8APE - chains A1 and D1 of the 42 polymer chains in the assembly; structure by electron microscopy, 3.70 A resolution.

[Chain A1]
Protein: ATP synthase subunit alpha, mitochondrial
From: Trypanosoma brucei brucei
Reference sequence: Q9GS23 (ATPA_TRYBB); residues 1-584 here = UniProt positions 1-584
Sequence (584 residues; numbered 1 to 584; the number before each row is that of its first residue):
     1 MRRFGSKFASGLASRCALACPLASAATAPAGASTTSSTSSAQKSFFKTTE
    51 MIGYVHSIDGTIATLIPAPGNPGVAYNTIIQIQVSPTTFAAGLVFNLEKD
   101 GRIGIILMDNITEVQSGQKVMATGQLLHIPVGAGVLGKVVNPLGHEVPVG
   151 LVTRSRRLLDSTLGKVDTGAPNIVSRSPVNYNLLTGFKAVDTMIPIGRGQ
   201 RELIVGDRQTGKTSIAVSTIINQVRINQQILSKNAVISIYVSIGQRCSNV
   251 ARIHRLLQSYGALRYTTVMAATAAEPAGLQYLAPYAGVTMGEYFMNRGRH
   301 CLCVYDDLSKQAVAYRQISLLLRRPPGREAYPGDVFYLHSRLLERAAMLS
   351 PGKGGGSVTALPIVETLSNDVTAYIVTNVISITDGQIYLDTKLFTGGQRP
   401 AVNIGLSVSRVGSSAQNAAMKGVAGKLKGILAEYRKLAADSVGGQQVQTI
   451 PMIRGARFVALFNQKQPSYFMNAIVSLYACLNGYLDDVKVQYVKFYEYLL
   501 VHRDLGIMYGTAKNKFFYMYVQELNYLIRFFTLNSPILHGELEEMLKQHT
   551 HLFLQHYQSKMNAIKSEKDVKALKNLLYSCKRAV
Disordered / not traced: 1-44, 151-160
Metal / ion sites: Mg2+: Thr-213 (together with ATP)
Residues lining bound ligands: ATP (adenosine-5'-triphosphate): Arg-208, Gln-209, Thr-210, Gly-211, Lys-212, Thr-213, Ser-214, Phe-394, Arg-399, Pro-400, Gln-464, Lys-465
Swiss-Prot annotation at these positions:
  - binding site (ATP): Asp-207 to Ser-214, Gln-464
  - site: Leu-159, Asp-160 (Cleavage), Ser-407 (Required for activity)

[Chain D1]
Protein: ATP synthase subunit beta, mitochondrial
From: Trypanosoma brucei brucei
Notes: EC 7.1.2.2
Reference sequence: Q9GPE9 (ATPB_TRYBB); residue numbers follow UniProt; this construct covers 1-519
Sequence (519 residues; row label = number of the first residue in the row):
     1 MLTRFRSAVLRGAVSITGARAASTAPVADHKGRVGHVSQVIGAVVDVHFA
    51 DGVPPVLTALDVVDKLGRDEPLTLEIVQHLDAHTGRCIAMQTTDLLKLKA
   101 KVVSTGGNISVPVGRETLGRIFNVLGDAIDQRGPVGEKLRMPIHAVAPKL
   151 ADQAAEDAVLTTGIKVIDLILPYCKGGKIGLFGGAGVGKTVIIMELINNV
   201 AKGHGGFSVFAGVGERTREGTDLYLEMMQSKVIDLKGESKCVLVYGQMNE
   251 PPGARARVAQSALTMAEYFRDVEGQDVLLFIDNIFRFTQANSEVSALLGR
   301 IPAAVGYQPTLAEDLGQLQERITSTTKGSITSVQAVYVPADDITDPAPAT
   351 TFSHLDATTVLDRAVAESGIYPAVNPLECASRIMDPDVISVDHYNVAQDV
   401 VQMLTKYRELQDIIAVLGIDELSEEDKLIVDRARKLVKFLSQPFQVAEVF
   451 TGMTGHYVQLDDTIDSFSGLLMGTYDQVPEMAFYMVGGINSVLEKAKKMA
   501 EEAAELEKMRRARVAQASS
Disordered / not traced: 1-26, 514-519
Metal / ion sites: Mg2+: Thr-190 (together with ADP)
Residues lining bound ligands: ADP (adenosine-5'-diphosphate): Gly-184, Ala-185, Gly-186, Val-187, Gly-188, Lys-189, Thr-190, Val-191, Glu-219, Tyr-371, Phe-444, Ala-447, Phe-450, Thr-451
Swiss-Prot annotation at these positions:
  - binding site (ATP): Gly-184 to Val-191, Arg-216

[Chain A1 / chain D1 interface]
Residue-residue contacts (72; chain A1 residue first):
  His-56(A1) / Leu-80(D1)
  His-56(A1) / Asp-81(D1)
  His-56(A1) / Ala-82(D1)
  Ser-57(A1) / His-79(D1)  hydrogen bond (side chain-backbone)
  Ser-57(A1) / Leu-80(D1)
  Ile-58(A1) / Gln-78(D1)
  Ile-58(A1) / His-79(D1)  hydrogen bond (backbone-backbone)
  Asp-59(A1) / Gln-78(D1)  hydrogen bond
  Asp-59(A1) / Arg-300(D1)  salt bridge
  Thr-61(A1) / Glu-313(D1)
  Gln-115(A1) / Pro-55(D1)
  Ser-116(A1) / His-79(D1)  hydrogen bond (backbone-side chain)
  Ser-116(A1) / Asp-81(D1)  hydrogen bond (side chain-backbone)
  Ser-116(A1) / Ala-82(D1)  hydrogen bond (side chain-backbone)
  Val-147(A1) / Leu-150(D1)  hydrophobic
  Pro-148(A1) / Ala-151(D1)
  Gly-150(A1) / Ala-151(D1)
  Arg-208(A1) / Ile-343(D1)
  Arg-208(A1) / Phe-352(D1)
  Arg-208(A1) / Glu-378(D1)  hydrogen bond (side chain-backbone)
  Gln-209(A1) / Ala-380(D1)
  Gln-245(A1) / Glu-320(D1)
  Arg-246(A1) / Glu-320(D1)
  Arg-246(A1) / Ser-353(D1)
  Arg-246(A1) / His-354(D1)
  Arg-246(A1) / Leu-355(D1)
  Arg-246(A1) / Asp-356(D1)  salt bridge
  Cys-247(A1) / Leu-150(D1)
  Cys-247(A1) / Gln-153(D1)
  Cys-247(A1) / Glu-320(D1)
  Ser-248(A1) / Gln-153(D1)  hydrogen bond
  Ala-251(A1) / Leu-150(D1)  hydrophobic
  Arg-252(A1) / Arg-382(D1)
  Arg-255(A1) / Gln-153(D1)
  Ala-273(A1) / Gly-316(D1)
  Ala-273(A1) / Glu-320(D1)
  Ala-273(A1) / His-354(D1)
  Ala-274(A1) / Glu-320(D1)
  Pro-276(A1) / Glu-313(D1)
  Ala-277(A1) / Glu-313(D1)  hydrogen bond (backbone-side chain)
  Val-313(A1) / Ala-312(D1)  hydrophobic
  Arg-316(A1) / Ala-304(D1)
  Gln-317(A1) / Pro-309(D1)
  Gln-317(A1) / Thr-310(D1)
  Gln-317(A1) / Glu-313(D1)  hydrogen bond
  Leu-320(A1) / Pro-309(D1)  hydrophobic
  Leu-321(A1) / Arg-300(D1)
  Leu-321(A1) / Pro-309(D1)  hydrophobic
  Leu-321(A1) / Thr-310(D1)
  Arg-323(A1) / Gly-299(D1)  hydrogen bond (side chain-backbone)
  Arg-323(A1) / Ile-301(D1)
  Glu-329(A1) / Ala-304(D1)
  Ala-330(A1) / Ala-303(D1)  hydrophobic
  Ala-330(A1) / Ala-304(D1)
  Leu-367(A1) / Thr-344(D1)
  Ser-368(A1) / Thr-344(D1)
  Thr-395(A1) / Leu-377(D1)
  Thr-395(A1) / Val-401(D1)
  Thr-395(A1) / Gln-402(D1)
  Thr-395(A1) / Thr-405(D1)  hydrogen bond
  Gly-396(A1) / Gln-402(D1)
  Gly-397(A1) / Gln-402(D1)
  Arg-399(A1) / Tyr-394(D1)
  Arg-399(A1) / Gln-398(D1)  hydrogen bond
  Val-442(A1) / Ile-413(D1)  hydrophobic
  Asn-575(A1) / Asp-392(D1)
  Tyr-578(A1) / Asn-395(D1)
  Tyr-578(A1) / Asp-399(D1)  hydrogen bond
  Lys-581(A1) / Gln-402(D1)
  Arg-582(A1) / Pro-386(D1)
  Arg-582(A1) / Val-391(D1)
  Arg-582(A1) / Asn-395(D1)
Interface residues without a listed pair, chain A1 (52 interface residues in all): Val-139, Val-149, Asn-249, Val-250, Glu-275, Lys-310, Lys-392, Gln-445, Lys-571, Lys-574
Interface residues without a listed pair, chain D1 (53 interface residues in all): Ala-147, Pro-148, Ala-155, Lys-178, Leu-298, Pro-302, Gln-317, Thr-323, Ala-349, Val-360, Ser-423

[In short]
52 residues of chain A1 and 53 residues of chain D1 are in contact, with 14 hydrogen bonds and 2 salt bridges.
Polar pairs include Asp-59(A1)/Arg-300(D1), Arg-246(A1)/Asp-356(D1) and Ser-57(A1)/His-79(D1). Chain A1 binds
ATP. Chain D1 binds ADP.
Here chain A1 is ATP synthase subunit alpha, mitochondrial and chain D1 is ATP synthase subunit beta,
mitochondrial, both from Trypanosoma brucei brucei. Entry 8APE (rotational state 1e of the Trypanosoma brucei
mitochondrial ATP synthase dimer) was determined by electron microscopy together with 8AP6, 8AP7, 8AP8, 8AP9,
8APA, 8APB and 7 further entries from the same study.
